5LX2 - chains A and B; structure by X-ray diffraction, 2.58 A resolution.

# Chain A
Molecule: KLTH0G14146p
Organism: Lachancea thermotolerans (strain ATCC 56472 / CBS 6340 / NRRL Y-8284)
UniProtKB: C5DN49 (C5DN49_LACTC); numbering as in UniProt (aligned over 1-253)
Chain sequence (253 residues; each row starts with the number of its first residue):
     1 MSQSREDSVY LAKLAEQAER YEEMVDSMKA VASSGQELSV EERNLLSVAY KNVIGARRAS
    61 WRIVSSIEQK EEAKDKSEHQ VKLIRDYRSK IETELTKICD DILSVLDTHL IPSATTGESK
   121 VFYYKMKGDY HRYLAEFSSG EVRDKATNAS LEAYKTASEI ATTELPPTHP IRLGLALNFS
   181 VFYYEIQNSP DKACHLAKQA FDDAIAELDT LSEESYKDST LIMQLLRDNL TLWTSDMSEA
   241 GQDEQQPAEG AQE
Unresolved in the structure: 1-3, 239-253

# Chain B
Molecule: Phosphatidylinositol 4-kinase beta
UniProtKB: A0A0B4J1S8 (A0A0B4J1S8_HUMAN); residues 292-297 here correspond to UniProt positions 304-309 (UniProt number = residue number + 12)
Chain sequence (6 residues; row label = number of the first residue in the row):
   292 TASNPK
Modified / non-standard residues: Ser294 (phosphoserine; SEP)

# How chain A and chain B interact
Pairs across the interface (26; chain A residue first):
  Asn44(A) - Lys297(B)
  Ser47(A) - Lys297(B)  hydrogen bond (side chain-backbone)
  Val48(A) - Lys297(B)
  Lys51(A) - Ser294(B)
  Lys51(A) - Asn295(B)
  Lys51(A) - Lys297(B)
  Arg58(A) - Ser294(B)
  Phe122(A) - Lys297(B)
  Lys125(A) - Asn295(B)
  Arg132(A) - Ser294(B)
  Tyr133(A) - Ser294(B)
  Gly174(A) - Asn295(B)
  Leu177(A) - Ala293(B)
  Leu177(A) - Ser294(B)
  Leu177(A) - Asn295(B)
  Asn178(A) - Ser294(B)
  Asn178(A) - Asn295(B)  hydrogen bond (side chain-backbone)
  Val181(A) - Thr292(B)
  Val181(A) - Ala293(B)
  Glu185(A) - Thr292(B)
  Ile222(A) - Asn295(B)
  Leu225(A) - Pro296(B)
  Asn229(A) - Thr292(B)
  Asn229(A) - Ala293(B)  hydrogen bond (side chain-backbone)
  Leu232(A) - Thr292(B)
  Trp233(A) - Thr292(B)  hydrogen bond
Other interface residues (no listed pair), chain A (20 interface residues in all): Tyr184

# Overview
20 residues of chain A and 6 residues of chain B are in contact, with 4 hydrogen bonds. Polar contacts include
Ser47(A)-Lys297(B), Asn178(A)-Asn295(B) and Asn229(A)-Ala293(B).
Chain A is KLTH0G14146p (Lachancea thermotolerans (strain ATCC 56472 / CBS 6340 / NRRL Y-8284)) and chain B is
Phosphatidylinositol 4-kinase beta; the structure, Lt 14-3-3 in complex with PI4KIIIB peptide, was determined
by X-ray diffraction.
